6L7V - chain A; structure by X-ray diffraction, 2.20 A resolution.

[Chain A]
Protein: mRNA_triPase domain-containing protein
From: Trypanosoma cruzi strain CL Brener
UniProtKB: Q4E2I1 (Q4E2I1_TRYCC); numbering as in UniProt; present here: 18-51, 73-243
Chain sequence (209 residues; row label = number of the first residue in the row; note: 21 numbers in that range are skipped by the numbering (no residue carries them; nothing is unmodelled there)):
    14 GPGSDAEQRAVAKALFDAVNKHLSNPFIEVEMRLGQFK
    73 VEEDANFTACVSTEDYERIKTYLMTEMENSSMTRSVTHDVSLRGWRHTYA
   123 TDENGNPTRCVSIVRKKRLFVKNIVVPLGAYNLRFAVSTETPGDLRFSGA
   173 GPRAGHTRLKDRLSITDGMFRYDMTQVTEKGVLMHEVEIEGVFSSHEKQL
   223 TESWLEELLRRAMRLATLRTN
Not modelled in the structure: 14-17, 73-76, 113-116, 165-178, 218-219, 243
Construct notes: expression tag (14-17); engineered mutation Asn126 (Asp in Q4E2I1)
Bound ions: Mn2+: Glu44, Glu210 (together with triphosphate)
Small-molecule neighbours: triphosphate (3PO): Glu42, Glu44, Arg46, Arg118, Lys138, Glu162, Lys182, Arg184, Glu210
From the paper describing this entry:
  - Mn2+ coordination: Glu44, Glu210
  - binding site for triphosphate: Arg118, Lys138, Lys182, Arg184
  - contacts within the chain: Glu44-Arg46 (water-mediated contact), Arg46-Glu210 (water-mediated contact)
  - conformationally variable residues (helix shift): Asp18 to Leu36
  - mutagenesis - R156A (13.5-fold): decreased catalytic activity on triphosphate RNA
  - mutagenesis - R156A (2-fold): increased catalytic activity (NTPase activity)
  - mutagenesis - F50A, F79A: decreased catalytic activity on pppRNA
  - mutagenesis - F50A, F79A: decreased catalytic activity on ATP
  - mutagenesis - F50A, F79A, R156A: decreased binding to nucleic acid
  - mutagenesis - K144A: unchanged binding to nucleic acid

[Overview]
Bound to chain A: triphosphate. Glu44 and Glu210 coordinate Mn2+. The paper reports a binding site for
triphosphate at Arg118, Lys138 and Lys182 among others; F50A, F79A and R156A reduce binding to nucleic acid.
Chain A is mRNA_triPase domain-containing protein (Trypanosoma cruzi strain CL Brener); the structure, Crystal
structure of Cet1 from Trypanosoma cruzi in complex with tripolyphosphate, manganese and iodide ions, was
determined by X-ray diffraction together with 6L7W, 6L7X and 6L7Y from the same study.
